7FDE - chains G and H of the 16 polymer chains in the assembly; structure by electron microscopy, 3.80 A resolution.

# Chain G
Protein: V-type proton ATPase subunit E
Organism: Saccharomyces cerevisiae S288C
UniProt: P22203 (VATE_YEAST); residue numbers follow UniProt; this construct covers 1-233
Amino-acid sequence (233 residues; row label = number of the first residue in the row):
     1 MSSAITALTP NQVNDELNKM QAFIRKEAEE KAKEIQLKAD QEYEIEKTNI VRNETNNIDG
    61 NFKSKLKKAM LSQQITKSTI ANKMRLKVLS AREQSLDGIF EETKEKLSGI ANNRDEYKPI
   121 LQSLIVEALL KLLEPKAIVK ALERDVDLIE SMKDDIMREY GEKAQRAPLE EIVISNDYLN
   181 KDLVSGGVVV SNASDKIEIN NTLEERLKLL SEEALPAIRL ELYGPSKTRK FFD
Not modelled in the structure: 1, 233

# Chain H
Protein: V-type proton ATPase subunit G
Organism: Saccharomyces cerevisiae S288C
Amino-acid sequence (122 residues; row label = number of the first residue in the row; numbers below 1 keep their minus sign (Met-7 is residue -7)):
    -7 MDYKDDDDKS QKNGIATLLQ AEKEAHEIVS KARKYRQDKL KQAKTDAAKE IDSYKIQKDK
    53 ELKEFEQKNA GGVGELEKKA EAGVQGELAE IKKIAEKKKD DVVKILIETV IKPSAEVHIN
   113 AL
Not modelled in the structure: -7 to 1, 114

# Chain G / chain H interface
Residue-residue contacts - 75 pairs, chain G then chain H:
  Leu17(G) - Gly6(H)
  Leu17(G) - Thr9(H)
  Gln21(G) - Thr9(H)  hydrogen bond
  Ile24(G) - Ala13(H)  hydrophobic
  Ile24(G) - Glu16(H)
  Ala28(G) - Ile20(H)
  Lys31(G) - Ile20(H)
  Lys31(G) - Val21(H)
  Ala32(G) - Ile20(H)  hydrophobic
  Ala32(G) - Lys23(H)
  Ile35(G) - Ala24(H)  hydrophobic
  Ile35(G) - Arg25(H)
  Gln36(G) - Lys23(H)
  Gln36(G) - Ala24(H)
  Gln36(G) - Tyr27(H)
  Lys38(G) - Arg28(H)
  Ala39(G) - Tyr27(H)  hydrophobic
  Ala39(G) - Arg28(H)
  Ala39(G) - Lys31(H)
  Asp40(G) - Tyr27(H)  hydrogen bond
  Asp40(G) - Lys31(H)  salt bridge
  Glu42(G) - Arg28(H)
  Glu42(G) - Lys31(H)
  Glu42(G) - Leu32(H)  hydrogen bond (side chain-backbone)
  Tyr43(G) - Lys31(H)
  Tyr43(G) - Gln34(H)  hydrogen bond
  Tyr43(G) - Ala35(H)
  Lys47(G) - Asp38(H)  salt bridge
  Ile50(G) - Ala39(H)  hydrophobic
  Val51(G) - Ala39(H)  hydrophobic
  Glu54(G) - Ile43(H)
  Ile58(G) - Tyr46(H)  hydrophobic
  Ile58(G) - Lys47(H)
  Asp59(G) - Tyr46(H)  hydrogen bond
  Asp59(G) - Lys50(H)  salt bridge
  Phe62(G) - Lys50(H)
  Phe62(G) - Glu53(H)
  Phe62(G) - Leu54(H)  hydrophobic
  Lys65(G) - Leu54(H)
  Leu66(G) - Leu54(H)
  Ala69(G) - Phe57(H)  hydrophobic
  Gln73(G) - Phe57(H)
  Gln73(G) - Asn61(H)  hydrogen bond
  Ile80(G) - Glu69(H)
  Lys83(G) - Glu69(H)  salt bridge
  Met84(G) - Ala72(H)  hydrophobic
  Met84(G) - Val76(H)  hydrophobic
  Val88(G) - Val76(H)  hydrophobic
  Ala91(G) - Leu80(H)  hydrophobic
  Ile99(G) - Lys91(H)
  Thr103(G) - Val95(H)
  Thr103(G) - Leu98(H)
  Lys106(G) - Val95(H)
  Lys106(G) - Ile99(H)
  Leu107(G) - Ile99(H)  hydrophobic
  Leu107(G) - Val102(H)  hydrophobic
  Ile110(G) - Ile99(H)  hydrophobic
  Ile120(G) - Ile103(H)  hydrophobic
  Ser123(G) - Pro105(H)
  Glu127(G) - Pro105(H)
  Glu127(G) - Ser106(H)  hydrogen bond (side chain-backbone)
  Glu127(G) - Ala107(H)  hydrogen bond (side chain-backbone)
  Glu127(G) - Glu108(H)
  Leu130(G) - Glu108(H)
  Leu133(G) - Val109(H)  hydrophobic
  Lys163(G) - Ala107(H)
  Arg206(G) - Val102(H)  hydrogen bond (side chain-backbone)
  Arg206(G) - Lys104(H)
  Leu210(G) - Thr101(H)
  Glu221(G) - Lys90(H)
  Glu221(G) - Asp93(H)
  Glu221(G) - Val94(H)
  Glu221(G) - Ile97(H)
  Leu222(G) - Lys90(H)
  Tyr223(G) - Ile86(H)  hydrophobic
Other interface residues (no listed pair), chain G (58 interface residues in all): Arg25, Glu29, Glu46, Thr55, Met70, Lys77, Lys87, Arg92, Ser95, Phe100, Glu102, Leu203, Leu207
Other interface residues (no listed pair), chain H (54 interface residues in all): Asn5, Ala17, Leu68, Glu73, Ile83, Ala87, Ala113

# Summary
The interface between chain G and chain H involves 58 residues on one side and 54 on the other, with 9
hydrogen bonds and 4 salt bridges. Among the polar pairs are Asp40(G)-Lys31(H), Lys47(G)-Asp38(H) and
Asp59(G)-Lys50(H).
Here chain G is V-type proton ATPase subunit E and chain H is V-type proton ATPase subunit G, both from
Saccharomyces cerevisiae S288C. Entry 7FDE (CryoEM Structures of Reconstituted V-ATPase, Oxr1 bound V1) was
determined by electron microscopy.
